PDB entry 7DX7 | electron microscopy, 3.40 A resolution | chains A and D of the 4 polymer chains in the assembly

# Chain A
Molecule: Spike glycoprotein
Source organism: Severe acute respiratory syndrome coronavirus 2
UniProtKB: P0DTC2 (SPIKE_SARS2); residues 1-1273 here = UniProt positions 1-1273
Amino-acid sequence (1283 residues; numbered 1 to 1283; the number before each row is that of its first residue):
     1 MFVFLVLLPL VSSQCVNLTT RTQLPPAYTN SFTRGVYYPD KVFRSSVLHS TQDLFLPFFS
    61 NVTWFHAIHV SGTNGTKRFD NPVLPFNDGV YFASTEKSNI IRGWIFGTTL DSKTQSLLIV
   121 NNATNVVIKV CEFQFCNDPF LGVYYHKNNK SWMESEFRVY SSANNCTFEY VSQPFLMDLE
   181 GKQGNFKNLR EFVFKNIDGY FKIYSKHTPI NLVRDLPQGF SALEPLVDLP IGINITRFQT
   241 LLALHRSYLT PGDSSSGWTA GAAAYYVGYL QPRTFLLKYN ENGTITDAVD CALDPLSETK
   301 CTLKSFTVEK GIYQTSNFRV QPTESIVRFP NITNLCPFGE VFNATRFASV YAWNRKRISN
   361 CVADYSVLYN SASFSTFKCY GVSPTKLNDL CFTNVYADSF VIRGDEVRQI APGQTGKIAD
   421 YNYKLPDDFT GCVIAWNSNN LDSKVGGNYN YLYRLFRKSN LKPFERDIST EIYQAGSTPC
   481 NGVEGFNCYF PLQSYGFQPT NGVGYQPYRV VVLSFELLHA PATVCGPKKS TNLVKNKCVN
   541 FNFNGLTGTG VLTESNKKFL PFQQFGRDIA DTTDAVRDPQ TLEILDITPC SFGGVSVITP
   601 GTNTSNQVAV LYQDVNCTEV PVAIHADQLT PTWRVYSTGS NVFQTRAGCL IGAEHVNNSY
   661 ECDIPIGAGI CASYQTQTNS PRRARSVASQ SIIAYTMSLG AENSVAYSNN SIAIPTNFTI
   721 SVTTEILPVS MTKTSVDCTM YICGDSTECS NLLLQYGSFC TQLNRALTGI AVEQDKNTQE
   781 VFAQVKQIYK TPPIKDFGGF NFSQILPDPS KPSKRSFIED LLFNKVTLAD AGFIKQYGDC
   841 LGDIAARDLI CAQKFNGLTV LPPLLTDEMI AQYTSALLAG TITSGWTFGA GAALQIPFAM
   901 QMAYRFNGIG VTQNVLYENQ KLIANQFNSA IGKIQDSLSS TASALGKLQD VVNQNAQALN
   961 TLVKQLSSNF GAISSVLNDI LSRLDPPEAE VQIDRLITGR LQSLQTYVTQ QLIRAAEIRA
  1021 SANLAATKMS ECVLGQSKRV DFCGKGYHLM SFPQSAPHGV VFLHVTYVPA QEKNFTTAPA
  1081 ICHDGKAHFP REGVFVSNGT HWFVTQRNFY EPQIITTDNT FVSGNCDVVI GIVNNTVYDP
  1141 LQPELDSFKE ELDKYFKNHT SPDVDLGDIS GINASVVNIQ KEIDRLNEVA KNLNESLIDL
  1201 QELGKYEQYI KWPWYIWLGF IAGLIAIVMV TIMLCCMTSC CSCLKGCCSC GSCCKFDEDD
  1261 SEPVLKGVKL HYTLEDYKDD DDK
Disordered / not traced: 1-26, 68-80, 144-152, 173-186, 248-263, 622-639, 677-689, 827-853, 941-943, 1147-1283
Construct notes: engineered mutation Pro986 (Lys in P0DTC2), Pro987 (Val in P0DTC2); expression tag (1274-1283)
Cystine bridges: Cys131-Cys166, Cys291-Cys301, Cys336-Cys361, Cys379-Cys432, Cys391-Cys525, Cys480-Cys488, Cys538-Cys590, Cys617-Cys649, Cys662-Cys671, Cys738-Cys760, Cys743-Cys749, Cys1032-Cys1043, Cys1082-Cys1126
Covalently attached groups: N-acetylglucosamine (NAG) linked to Asn61, Asn122, Asn165, Asn234, Asn282, Asn331, Asn343, Asn603, Asn616, Asn657, Asn709, Asn717, Asn801, Asn1074, Asn1098, Asn1134
Curated features (UniProtKB/Swiss-Prot):
  - region: Asn280 to Cys301 (Putative superantigen), Arg403 to Asp405 (Integrin-binding motif), Asn448 to Phe456 (Immunodominant HLA epitope recognized by the CD8+), Pro681 to Ala684 (Putative superantigen), Ser816 to Tyr837 (Fusion peptide 1), Lys835 to Phe855 (Fusion peptide 2), Asp1163 to Glu1202 (Heptad repeat 2)
  - motif: Met1237 to Cys1241 (Binding to host endocytosis trafficking protein SNX27), Asp1257 to Glu1262 (Diacidic ER export motif (host COPII)), Ser1261 to Gly1267 (Binding to host plasma membrane localising/FERM domain proteins), Lys1269 to Thr1273 (KxHxx, ER retrieval signal (COPI))
  - site (Cleavage): Arg685, Ser686, Arg815, Ser816
  - lipidation (S-palmitoyl cysteine): Cys1235, Cys1236, Cys1240, Cys1241, Cys1243, Cys1247, Cys1248, Cys1250, Cys1253, Cys1254
  - glycosylation: Asn17 (N-linked (GlcNAc...) (complex) asparagine), Asn61 (N-linked (GlcNAc...) (hybrid) asparagine), Asn74 (N-linked (GlcNAc...) (complex) asparagine), Asn122 (N-linked (GlcNAc...) (hybrid) asparagine), Asn149 (N-linked (GlcNAc...) (complex) asparagine), Asn165 (N-linked (GlcNAc...) (complex) asparagine), Asn234 (N-linked (GlcNAc...) (high mannose) asparagine), Asn282 (N-linked (GlcNAc...) (complex) asparagine), Thr323 (O-linked (GalNAc) threonine), Ser325 (O-linked (HexNAc...) serine), Asn331 (N-linked (GlcNAc...) (complex) asparagine), Asn343 (N-linked (GlcNAc...) (complex) asparagine), Asn603 (N-linked (GlcNAc...) (hybrid) asparagine), Asn616 (N-linked (GlcNAc...) (complex) asparagine), Asn657 (N-linked (GlcNAc...) (complex) asparagine), Thr676 (O-linked (GlcNAc...) threonine), Thr678 (O-linked (GlcNAc...) threonine), Asn709 (N-linked (GlcNAc...) (high mannose) asparagine), Asn717 (N-linked (GlcNAc...) (hybrid) asparagine), Asn801 (N-linked (GlcNAc...) (hybrid) asparagine) and 6 more in UniProt
  - natural variant: Leu5 (L5F: In strain: Iota/B.1.526), Ser13 (S13I: In strain: Epsilon/B.1.427/B.1.429), Leu18 (L18F: In strain: Beta/B.1.351, Gamma/P.1 and 1 more), Thr19 (T19I: In strain: Omicron/BQ.1.1, Omicron/XBB.1.5 and 1 more; T19R: In strain: Delta/B.1.617.2, Omicron/BA.2 and 4 more), Thr20 (T20N: In strain: Gamma/P.1), Leu24 to Ala27 (sequence variant, change not given here; In strain: Omicron/BA.2, Omicron/BA.2.12.1 and 6 more), Pro26 (P26S: In strain: Gamma/P.1), Gln52 (Q52H: In strain: Omicron/EG.5.1), Ala67 (A67V: In strain: Eta/B.1.525, Omicron/BA.1), His69 to Val70 (deletion: In strain: Alpha/B.1.1.7, Eta/B.1.525 and 5 more), Gly75 (G75V: In strain: Lambda/C.37), Thr76 (T76I: In strain: Lambda/C.37), 83 further natural variant entries in UniProt
  - mutagenesis: His69 to Val70 (Increased incorporation of cleaved spike into virions), Asn121 (N121Q: Partial loss of biliverdin affinity), Arg190 (R190K: Partial loss of biliverdin affinity), Asn234 (N234Q: Increased resistance to neutralizing antibodies), Asn331 (N331Q: Reduced viral infectivity), Asn343 (N343Q: Reduced viral infectivity), Leu452 (L452R: Increased resistance to neutralizing antibodies. Decreases HLA binding to NF9 epitope. Increased binding affinity to human ACE2), Tyr453 (Y453F: Decreased HLA binding to NF9 epitope. Increased binding affinity to human ACE2), Ala475 (A475V: Increased resistance to neutralizing antibodies), Val483 (V483A: Increased resistance to neutralizing antibodies), Glu484 (E484D: Increased replication in human TMEM106B overexpressing cells), Phe490 (F490L: Increased resistance to neutralizing antibodies and human covalescent sera neutralization), 16 further mutagenesis entries in UniProt
What the authors report for this chain:
  - mutagenesis - D614G: decreased stability

# Chain D
Molecule: Angiotensin-converting enzyme 2
Source organism: Homo sapiens
Notes: EC 3.4.17.23, 3.4.17.-
UniProtKB: Q9BYF1 (ACE2_HUMAN); the construct has insertions or renumbered stretches relative to UniProt, so the offset changes along the chain: -6 to 9 = UniProt 2-17; 18-805 = UniProt 18-805
Amino-acid sequence (817 residues; row label = number of the first residue in the row; numbers below 1 keep their minus sign (Met-11 is residue -11)):
   -11 MASGRSSSSW LLLSLVAVTA AWSHPQFEKQ STIEEQAKTF LDKFNHEAED LFYQSSLASW
    49 NYNTNITEEN VQNMNNAGDK WSAFLKEQST LAQMYPLQEI QNLTVKLQLQ ALQQNGSSVL
   109 SEDKSKRLNT ILNTMSTIYS TGKVCNPDNP QECLLLEPGL NEIMANSLDY NERLWAWESW
   169 RSEVGKQLRP LYEEYVVLKN EMARANHYED YGDYWRGDYE VNGVDGYDYS RGQLIEDVEH
   229 TFEEIKPLYE HLHAYVRAKL MNAYPSYISP IGCLPAHLLG DMWGRFWTNL YSLTVPFGQK
   289 PNIDVTDAMV DQAWDAQRIF KEAEKFFVSV GLPNMTQGFW ENSMLTDPGN VQKAVCHPTA
   349 WDLGKGDFRI LMCTKVTMDD FLTAHHEMGH IQYDMAYAAQ PFLLRNGANE GFHEAVGEIM
   409 SLSAATPKHL KSIGLLSPDF QEDNETEINF LLKQALTIVG TLPFTYMLEK WRWMVFKGEI
   469 PKDQWMKKWW EMKREIVGVV EPVPHDETYC DPASLFHVSN DYSFIRYYTR TLYQFQFQEA
   529 LCQAAKHEGP LHKCDISNST EAGQKLFNML RLGKSEPWTL ALENVVGAKN MNVRPLLNYF
   589 EPLFTWLKDQ NKNSFVGWST DWSPYADQSI KVRISLKSAL GDKAYEWNDN EMYLFRSSVA
   649 YAMRQYFLKV KNQMILFGEE DVRVANLKPR ISFNFFVTAP KNVSDIIPRT EVEKAIRMSR
   709 SRINDAFRLN DNSLEFLGIQ PTLGPPNQPP VSIWLIVFGV VMGVIVVGIV ILIFTGIRDR
   769 KKKNKARSGE NPYASIDISK GENNPGFQNT DDVQTSF
Disordered / not traced: -11 to 20, 616-805
Construct notes: expression tag (-11 to -7); insertion (10-17)
Cystine bridges: Cys133-Cys141, Cys344-Cys361, Cys530-Cys542
Covalently attached groups: N-acetylglucosamine (NAG) linked to Asn53, Asn90, Asn103, Asn322, Asn432, Asn546
Curated features (UniProtKB/Swiss-Prot):
  - region: Asp30 to Tyr41 (Interaction with SARS-CoV spike glycoprotein), Met82 to Pro84 (Interaction with SARS-CoV spike glycoprotein), Lys353 to Arg357 (Interaction with SARS-CoV spike glycoprotein), Arg652 to Lys659 (Essential for cleavage by ADAM17), Arg697 to Arg716 (Essential for cleavage by TMPRSS11D and TMPRSS2)
  - motif: Glu778 to Ile786 (LIR), Tyr781 to Asp785 (SH2-binding), Tyr781 to Ile784 (Endocytic sorting signal), Asn792 to Phe795 (PTB), Thr803 to Phe805 (PDZ-binding)
  - active site: Glu375 (Proton acceptor), His505 (Proton donor)
  - binding site (chloride): Arg169, Trp477, Lys481
  - binding site (substrate): Arg273, His345, Pro346, Tyr515
  - binding site (Zn(2+)): His374, His378, Glu402
  - modified residue: Tyr781 (Phosphotyrosine), Ser783 (Phosphoserine)
  - glycosylation (N-linked (GlcNAc...) asparagine): Asn53, Asn90, Asn103, Asn322, Asn432, Asn546, Asn690
  - cross-link: Lys788 (Glycyl lysine isopeptide (Lys-Gly) (interchain with G-Cter in ubiquitin))

# How chain A and chain D interact
Contacting residue pairs - 26 pairs, chain A then chain D:
  Lys417(A) with His34(D)
  Tyr449(A) with Asp38(D), hydrogen bond; Gln42(D)
  Tyr453(A) with His34(D)
  Phe456(A) with Thr27(D)
  Ala475(A) with Thr27(D)
  Gly476(A) with Gln24(D)
  Ser477(A) with Gln24(D)
  Phe486(A) with Leu79(D), hydrophobic
  Asn487(A) with Tyr83(D), hydrogen bond
  Tyr489(A) with Thr27(D); Phe28(D); Tyr83(D)
  Gln493(A) with His34(D)
  Gly496(A) with Asp38(D); Lys353(D), hydrogen bond (backbone-side chain)
  Gln498(A) with Tyr41(D); Leu45(D)
  Thr500(A) with Tyr41(D), hydrogen bond (backbone-side chain); Asp355(D), hydrogen bond; Arg357(D), hydrogen bond
  Asn501(A) with Tyr41(D), hydrogen bond
  Gly502(A) with Lys353(D); Gly354(D), hydrogen bond (backbone-backbone)
  Tyr505(A) with Lys353(D); Gly354(D)
Interface residues without a listed pair, chain A (18 interface residues in all): Leu455
Interface residues without a listed pair, chain D (18 interface residues in all): Lys31, Glu35, Asn330, Ala386

# Summary
Chain A and chain D each contribute 18 residues to their interface, with 8 hydrogen bonds. Polar contacts
include Tyr449(A)-Asp38(D), Asn487(A)-Tyr83(D) and Gly496(A)-Lys353(D). Covalently linked N-acetylglucosamine:
at Asn61(A), Asn122(A), Asn165(A), Asn234(A), Asn282(A) and Asn331(A) and 10 more. Covalently linked
N-acetylglucosamine: at Asn53(D), Asn90(D), Asn103(D), Asn322(D), Asn432(D) and Asn546(D). From the paper:
D614G of chain A reduces stability.
Chain A is Spike glycoprotein (Severe acute respiratory syndrome coronavirus 2) and chain D is
Angiotensin-converting enzyme 2 (Homo sapiens); the structure, Trypsin-digested S protein of SARS-CoV-2 bound
with PD of ACE2 in the conformation 1 (1 up ..., was determined by electron microscopy together with 7DWX,
7DX5, 7DX6, 7DX8 and 7DX9 from the same study.
